PDB entry 5F0M | X-ray diffraction, 3.10 A resolution | chains B and D of the 4 polymer chains in the assembly

# Chain B
Protein: Vacuolar protein sorting-associated protein 26A
Source organism: Homo sapiens
UniProt: O75436 (VP26A_HUMAN); residue numbers follow UniProt; this construct covers 2-321
Amino-acid sequence (321 residues; numbered 1 to 321; the number before each row is that of its first residue):
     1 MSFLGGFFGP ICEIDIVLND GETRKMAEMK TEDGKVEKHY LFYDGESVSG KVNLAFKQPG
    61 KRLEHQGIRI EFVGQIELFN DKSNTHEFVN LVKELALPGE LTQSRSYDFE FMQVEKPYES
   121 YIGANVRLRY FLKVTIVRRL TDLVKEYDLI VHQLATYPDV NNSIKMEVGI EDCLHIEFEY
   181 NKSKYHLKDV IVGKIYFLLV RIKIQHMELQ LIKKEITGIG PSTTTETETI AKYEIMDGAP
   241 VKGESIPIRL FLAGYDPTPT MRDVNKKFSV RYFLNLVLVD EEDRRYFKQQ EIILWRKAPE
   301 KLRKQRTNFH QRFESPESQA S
Disordered / not traced: 1-7, 301-321
Modified / non-standard residues: Mse1 (selenomethionine); Mse26, Mse29, Mse112, Mse166, Mse207, Mse236, Mse261 (selenomethionine; parent Met)
Sequence notes: initiating methionine (1)
Swiss-Prot annotation at these positions:
  - modified residue: Ser315 (Phosphoserine)
  - mutagenesis: Ile235 to Mse236 (Abolishes interaction with VPS35 and endosomal subcellular location)

# Chain D
Protein: Natural resistance-associated macrophage protein 2
Source organism: Homo sapiens
UniProt: P49281 (NRAM2_HUMAN); residue numbers follow UniProt; this construct covers 549-560
Amino-acid sequence (18 residues; numbered 549 to 566; the number before each row is that of its first residue):
   549 TAQPELYLLN TMSHHHHH
Disordered / not traced: 549-550, 562-566
Modified / non-standard residues: Mse560 (selenomethionine; parent Met)
Sequence notes: expression tag (561-566)
Swiss-Prot annotation at these positions:
  - region: Tyr555 to Thr559 (Required for early endosome targeting)
  - mutagenesis: Tyr555 (Y555A: Abolishes localization at early endosomes and leads to localization at late endosomes and lysosomes), Leu557 (L557A: Abolishes localization at early endosomes and leads to localization at late endosomes and lysosomes)

# How chain B and chain D interact
Pairs across the interface (24):
  Mse166(B) with Thr559(D)
  Glu167(B) with Thr559(D); Mse560(D), hydrogen bond (backbone-backbone)
  Val168(B) with Leu557(D), hydrophobic; Asn558(D); Mse560(D), hydrophobic
  Gly169(B) with Leu557(D); Asn558(D), hydrogen bond (backbone-backbone); Mse560(D)
  Ile170(B) with Leu556(D); Leu557(D), hydrophobic
  His175(B) with Mse560(D)
  Leu278(B) with Leu557(D), hydrophobic
  Arg284(B) with Glu553(D)
  Arg285(B) with Pro552(D); Glu553(D), hydrogen bond (backbone-backbone); Leu554(D); Tyr555(D), hydrogen bond (backbone-backbone)
  Tyr286(B) with Tyr555(D); Leu557(D), hydrophobic
  Phe287(B) with Tyr555(D), hydrogen bond (backbone-backbone); Leu556(D); Leu557(D), hydrogen bond (backbone-backbone)
  Lys288(B) with Leu557(D)
Other interface residues (no listed pair), chain B (15 interface residues in all): Glu171, Leu174, Ile176
From the paper, about this interface:
  - hot spots on chain B (mutagenesis) - V168N/F287A: abolished binding to Natural resistance-associated macrophage protein 2 (chain D)
  - interface residues, chain D: Leu557(D)

# Overview
Chain B and chain D form an interface of 15 and 9 residues respectively; the contacts include 6 hydrogen
bonds. Backbone hydrogen bonds pair Glu167(B)-Mse560(D), Gly169(B)-Asn558(D) and Arg285(B)-Glu553(D). From the
paper: V168N/F287A of chain B abolish binding to Natural resistance-associated macrophage protein 2 (chain D);
the interface residue Leu557(D).
Here chain B is Vacuolar protein sorting-associated protein 26A and chain D is Natural resistance-associated
macrophage protein 2, both from Homo sapiens. Entry 5F0M (Structure of retromer VPS26-VPS35 subunits bound to
SNX3 and DMT1 (SeMet labeled)) was determined by X-ray diffraction, deposited together with 5F0J, 5F0K, 5F0L
and 5F0P.
